PDB entry 7S6Q | X-ray diffraction, 1.96 A resolution | chains F and H of the 8 polymer chains in the assembly

[Chain F]
Protein: Methane monooxygenase beta chain
From: Methylosinus trichosporium OB3b
Reference sequence: A0A2D2D5X7 (A0A2D2D5X7_METTR); numbering as in UniProt (aligned over 4-395)
Amino-acid sequence (392 residues; each row starts with the number of its first residue):
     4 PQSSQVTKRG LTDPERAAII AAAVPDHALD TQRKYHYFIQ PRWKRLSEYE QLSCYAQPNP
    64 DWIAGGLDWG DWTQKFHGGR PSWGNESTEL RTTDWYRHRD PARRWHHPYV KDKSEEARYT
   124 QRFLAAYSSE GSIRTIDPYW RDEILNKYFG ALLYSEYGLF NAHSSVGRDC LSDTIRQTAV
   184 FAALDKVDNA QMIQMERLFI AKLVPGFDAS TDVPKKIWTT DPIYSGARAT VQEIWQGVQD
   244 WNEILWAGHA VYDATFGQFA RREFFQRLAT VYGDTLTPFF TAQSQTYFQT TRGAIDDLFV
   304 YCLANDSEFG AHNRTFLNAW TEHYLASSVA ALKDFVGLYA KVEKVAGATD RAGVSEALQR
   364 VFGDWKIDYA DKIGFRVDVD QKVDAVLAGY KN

[Chain H]
Protein: Methane monooxygenase regulatory protein B
From: Methylosinus trichosporium OB3b
Reference sequence: A0A2D2D0T8 (A0A2D2D0T8_METTR); residues 3-133 here = UniProt positions 3-133
Amino-acid sequence (131 residues; numbered 3 to 133; the number before each row is that of its first residue):
     3 SAHNAYNAGI MQKTGKAFAD EFFAEENQVV HESNAVVLVL MKSDEIDAII EDIVLKGGKA
    63 KNPSIVVEDK AGFWWIKADG AIEIDAAEAG ELLGKPFSVY DLLINVASAV GRAYTLGTKF
   123 TITSELMGLD R
Disordered / not traced: 133
Differences from the reference sequence: engineered mutation A109 (Ser in A0A2D2D0T8), A111 (Thr in A0A2D2D0T8)
From the paper describing this entry:
  - binding site for 1,2-ethanediol: A111
  - mutagenesis - S109A/T111A (3-4 fold): increased catalytic activity on substrates larger than methane (citing earlier work)
  - mutagenesis - T111A: increased catalytic activity on ethane (citing earlier work)

[How chain F and chain H interact]
Residue-residue contacts - 12 pairs, chain F then chain H:
  Q5(F) - E70(H)
  Q5(F) - D71(H)  hydrogen bond (side chain-backbone)
  S6(F) - A7(H)
  S6(F) - Y8(H)  hydrogen bond (side chain-backbone)
  S6(F) - N9(H)  hydrogen bond (side chain-backbone)
  S6(F) - E70(H)  hydrogen bond
  S7(F) - N9(H)
  S7(F) - E70(H)  hydrogen bond
  S7(F) - K72(H)  hydrogen bond
  V9(F) - D71(H)
  R12(F) - A73(H)  hydrogen bond (side chain-backbone)
  R12(F) - G74(H)
Interface residues without a listed pair, chain F (6 interface residues in all): Q8

[Summary]
6 residues of chain F face 8 of chain H across their interface, with 7 hydrogen bonds. Polar pairs include
Q5(F)-D71(H), S6(F)-Y8(H) and S6(F)-N9(H). From the paper: a binding site for 1,2-ethanediol at A111(H);
S109A/T111A of chain H increase catalytic activity on substrates larger than methane.
Chain F is Methane monooxygenase beta chain and chain H is Methane monooxygenase regulatory protein B, both
from Methylosinus trichosporium OB3b; the structure, Complex structure of Methane monooxygenase hydroxylase
and regulatory subunit DBL2, was determined by X-ray diffraction, deposited together with 7S6R, 7S6S, 7S6T and
7S7H.
